PDB entry 7P8L | X-ray diffraction, 1.25 A resolution | chains A and B of the 3 polymer chains in the assembly

== Chain A ==
Protein: N-glycosylase/DNA lyase
From: Pyrococcus abyssi (strain GE5 / Orsay)
Notes: EC 3.2.2.-, 4.2.99.18
Reference sequence: Q9UZY0 (AGOG_PYRAB); residue numbers follow UniProt; this construct covers 1-239
Chain sequence (242 residues; numbered -2 to 239; the number before each row is that of its first residue; numbers below 1 keep their minus sign (Gly-2 is residue -2)):
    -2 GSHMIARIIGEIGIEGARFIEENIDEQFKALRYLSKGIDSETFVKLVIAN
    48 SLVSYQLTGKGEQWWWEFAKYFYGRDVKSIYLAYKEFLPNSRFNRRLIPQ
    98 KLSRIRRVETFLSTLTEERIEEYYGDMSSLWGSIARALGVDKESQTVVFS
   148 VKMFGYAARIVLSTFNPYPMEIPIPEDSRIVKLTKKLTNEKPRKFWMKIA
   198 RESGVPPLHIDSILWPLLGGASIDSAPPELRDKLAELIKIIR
Construct notes: expression tag (-2 to 0); engineered mutation Gln142 (Lys in Q9UZY0)
From the paper describing this entry:
  - binding site for the 9-nt DNA strand (chain B): Gln24, Gln53, Gly56, Phe146, Lys149, Asp174, Arg176, Asp208, Trp212
  - specificity-determining residues: Gln24
  - conformationally variable residues (side-chain flip): Gln142
  - contacts within the chain: Arg176-Trp212 (pi stacking), Glu59-Arg176 (salt bridge)
  - binding site for the 9-nt DNA strand: Arg93
  - catalytic residues: Asp174 (proposed by the authors, not directly observed)
  - mutagenesis - R93A: decreased catalytic activity
  - mutagenesis - R93A: decreased binding to the 9-nt DNA strand

== Chain B ==
Molecule: 9-nt DNA strand
Sequence (9 nucleotides; row label = number of the first residue in the row):
     1 TTTGTTTCT
Modified positions: 8OG (8-oxo-2'-deoxy-guanosine-5'-monophosphate) at position 4

== Chain A / chain B interface ==
Residue-residue contacts (34; chain A residue first):
  Gln24(A) with 8OG_4(B), hydrogen bond to the base
  Ser51(A) with 8OG_4(B), sugar contact
  Tyr52(A) with DT5(B), phosphate contact; DT6(B), sugar contact
  Gln53(A) with DT3(B), phosphate contact; DT5(B), hydrogen bond to the phosphate
  Leu54(A) with DT3(B), base contact
  Thr55(A) with DT3(B), base contact
  Gly56(A) with DT3(B), base contact
  Lys57(A) with DT3(B), phosphate contact; 8OG_4(B), phosphate contact
  Gly58(A) with 8OG_4(B), hydrogen bond to the phosphate
  Arg93(A) with DT2(B), hydrogen bond to the base
  Arg101(A) with DT6(B), hydrogen bond to the phosphate; DT7(B), salt bridge to the phosphate
  Arg104(A) with DT7(B), salt bridge to the phosphate
  Val137(A) with DT7(B), phosphate contact
  Ser141(A) with DT6(B), phosphate contact
  Gln142(A) with 8OG_4(B), base contact; DT5(B), sugar contact; DT6(B), phosphate contact
  Thr143(A) with DT5(B), phosphate contact; DT6(B), hydrogen bond to the phosphate
  Phe146(A) with 8OG_4(B), base contact
  Lys149(A) with 8OG_4(B), base contact
  Pro172(A) with 8OG_4(B), hydrogen bond to the base
  Asp174(A) with 8OG_4(B), hydrogen bond to the base; DT5(B), phosphate contact
  Ser175(A) with 8OG_4(B), phosphate contact; DT5(B), hydrogen bond to the phosphate
  Arg176(A) with 8OG_4(B), salt bridge to the phosphate
  Ile177(A) with 8OG_4(B), base contact
  Asp208(A) with 8OG_4(B), hydrogen bond to the base
  Trp212(A) with 8OG_4(B), stacking on the base
Other interface residues (no listed pair), chain A (29 interface residues in all): Glu59, Gln60, Trp62, Leu94

== Summary ==
Chain A and chain B form an interface of 29 and 6 residues respectively, with 10 hydrogen bonds, 3 salt
bridges and 1 aromatic stacking contact. Polar contacts include Gln24(A)-8OG_4(B), Arg93(A)-DT2(B) and
Pro172(A)-8OG_4(B). From the paper: the catalytic residue Asp174(A); R93A of chain A reduces catalytic
activity.
Chain A is N-glycosylase/DNA lyase (Pyrococcus abyssi (strain GE5 / Orsay)) and chain B is a 9-nt DNA strand;
the structure, Crystal structure of Pyrococcus abyssi 8-oxoguanine DNA glycosylase (PabAGOG) in complex with
dsDNA containing cytosine opposite ..., was determined by X-ray diffraction together with 7OUE, 7OY7, 7P0W and
7P9Z from the same study.
